4M0A - chains A and D of the 4 polymer chains in the assembly; structure by X-ray diffraction, 1.85 A resolution.

# Chain A
Name: DNA-directed DNA/RNA polymerase mu
Organism: Homo sapiens
Notes: EC 2.7.7.7
UniProt: Q9NP87 (DPOLM_HUMAN); numbering as in UniProt; present here: 132-397, 411-494
Chain sequence (356 residues; row label = number of the first residue in the row; note: 12 numbers in that range are skipped by the numbering (no residue carries them; nothing is unmodelled there)):
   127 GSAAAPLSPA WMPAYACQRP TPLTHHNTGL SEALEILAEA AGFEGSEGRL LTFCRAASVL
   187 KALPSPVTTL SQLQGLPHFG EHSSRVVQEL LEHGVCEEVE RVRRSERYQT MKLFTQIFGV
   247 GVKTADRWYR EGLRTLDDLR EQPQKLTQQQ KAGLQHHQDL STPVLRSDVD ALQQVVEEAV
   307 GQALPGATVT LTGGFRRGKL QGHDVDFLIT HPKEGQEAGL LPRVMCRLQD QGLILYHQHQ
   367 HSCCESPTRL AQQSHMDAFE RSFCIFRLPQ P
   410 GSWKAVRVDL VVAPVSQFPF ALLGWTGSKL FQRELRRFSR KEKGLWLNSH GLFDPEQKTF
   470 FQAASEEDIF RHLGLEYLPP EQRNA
Disordered / not traced: 127-137, 365-384
Differences from the reference sequence: expression tag (127-131); insertion (410)
Ion coordination: Mg2+ site 1: Thr-241, Ile-243, Val-246 (shared with 1 residue of chain P); Mg2+ site 2: Asp-330, Asp-332 (together with pyrophosphate) (shared with 1 residue of chain P); Mn2+: Asp-330, Asp-332, Asp-418 (shared with 1 residue of chain P)
Ligand contacts: pyrophosphate (PPV): Gly-319, Gly-320, Arg-323, Lys-325, Gln-327, Gly-328, Asp-330, Asp-332
Curated features (UniProtKB/Swiss-Prot):
  - region: Arg-323 to Asp-332 (Involved in ssDNA binding)
  - binding site (Mg(2+)): Asp-330, Asp-332, Asp-418
  - site: Gly-433 (Responsible for the low discrimination between dNTP and rNTP)
Reported in the primary citation:
  - conformationally variable residues (side-chain flip): His-329, Asp-330
  - mutagenesis - H363A, H363P, M382A: decreased catalytic activity (single-nucleotide gap-filling activity)
  - mutagenesis - H363P: decreased catalytic activity on single-stranded substrate
  - mutagenesis - H363A (93 +/- 4 %), H363P (84 +/- 5 %): unchanged catalytic activity on substrate with complementary ends
  - mutagenesis - H363A (57 +/- 4 %), H363P (25 +/- 3%): decreased catalytic activity on substrate lacking complementarity
  - mutagenesis - M382A, F385A: decreased catalytic activity on template-independent synthesis
  - mutagenesis - M382A: decreased catalytic activity on DSB substrate with complementary ends
  - mutagenesis - M382A: decreased catalytic activity on DSB substrates lacking complementarity
  - mutagenesis - F385A: unchanged catalytic activity on gap filling
  - mutagenesis - F385A: unchanged catalytic activity on DSB substrates with complementary ends
  - mutagenesis - F385A: abolished catalytic activity on noncomplementary ends

# Chain D
Molecule: downstream primer strand
Sequence (4 nucleotides; numbered 1 to 4; the number before each row is that of its first residue):
     1 GCCG

# Chain A / chain D interface
Pairs across the interface (15):
  Ala-140(A) / DG4(D)  phosphate contact
  Gly-174(A) / DG1(D)  hydrogen bond to the base
  Arg-175(A) / DG1(D)  salt bridge to the phosphate
  Thr-178(A) / DG1(D)  hydrogen bond to the base
  Thr-178(A) / DC2(D)  sugar contact
  Phe-179(A) / DG1(D)  sugar contact
  Arg-181(A) / DG1(D)  base contact
  Pro-203(A) / DC3(D)  phosphate contact
  His-204(A) / DC2(D)  sugar contact
  His-204(A) / DC3(D)  hydrogen bond to the phosphate
  Gly-206(A) / DC2(D)  hydrogen bond to the phosphate
  Glu-207(A) / DC2(D)  hydrogen bond to the phosphate
  His-208(A) / DG1(D)  salt bridge to the phosphate
  His-208(A) / DC2(D)  hydrogen bond to the phosphate
  Ser-209(A) / DC2(D)  hydrogen bond to the phosphate
Also at the interface, not in a pair above, chain A (14 interface residues in all): Leu-202, Phe-205

# Overview
Chain A and chain D form an interface of 14 and 4 residues respectively; the contacts include 7 hydrogen bonds
and 2 salt bridges. Polar contacts include Gly-174(A)/DG1(D), Thr-178(A)/DG1(D) and His-204(A)/DC3(D). From
the paper: H363A, H363P and M382A of chain A reduce catalytic activity (single-nucleotide gap-filling
activity); conformational variability at His-329(A) and Asp-330(A).
Chain A is DNA-directed DNA/RNA polymerase mu (Homo sapiens) and chain D is downstream primer strand; the
structure, Human DNA Polymerase Mu post-catalytic complex, was determined by X-ray diffraction, deposited
together with 4LZD, 4LZG and 4M04.
